PDB entry 5ZSB | X-ray diffraction, 2.70 A resolution | chains B and A of the 4 polymer chains in the assembly

[Chain B (and A)]
Protein: Toll-like receptor 7
From: Macaca mulatta
Notes: chain A of this document is another copy of the same molecule, construct and numbering; everything in this record applies to it too
UniProtKB: B3Y653 (B3Y653_MACMU); numbering as in UniProt (aligned over 27-839)
Sequence (823 residues; row label = number of the first residue in the row):
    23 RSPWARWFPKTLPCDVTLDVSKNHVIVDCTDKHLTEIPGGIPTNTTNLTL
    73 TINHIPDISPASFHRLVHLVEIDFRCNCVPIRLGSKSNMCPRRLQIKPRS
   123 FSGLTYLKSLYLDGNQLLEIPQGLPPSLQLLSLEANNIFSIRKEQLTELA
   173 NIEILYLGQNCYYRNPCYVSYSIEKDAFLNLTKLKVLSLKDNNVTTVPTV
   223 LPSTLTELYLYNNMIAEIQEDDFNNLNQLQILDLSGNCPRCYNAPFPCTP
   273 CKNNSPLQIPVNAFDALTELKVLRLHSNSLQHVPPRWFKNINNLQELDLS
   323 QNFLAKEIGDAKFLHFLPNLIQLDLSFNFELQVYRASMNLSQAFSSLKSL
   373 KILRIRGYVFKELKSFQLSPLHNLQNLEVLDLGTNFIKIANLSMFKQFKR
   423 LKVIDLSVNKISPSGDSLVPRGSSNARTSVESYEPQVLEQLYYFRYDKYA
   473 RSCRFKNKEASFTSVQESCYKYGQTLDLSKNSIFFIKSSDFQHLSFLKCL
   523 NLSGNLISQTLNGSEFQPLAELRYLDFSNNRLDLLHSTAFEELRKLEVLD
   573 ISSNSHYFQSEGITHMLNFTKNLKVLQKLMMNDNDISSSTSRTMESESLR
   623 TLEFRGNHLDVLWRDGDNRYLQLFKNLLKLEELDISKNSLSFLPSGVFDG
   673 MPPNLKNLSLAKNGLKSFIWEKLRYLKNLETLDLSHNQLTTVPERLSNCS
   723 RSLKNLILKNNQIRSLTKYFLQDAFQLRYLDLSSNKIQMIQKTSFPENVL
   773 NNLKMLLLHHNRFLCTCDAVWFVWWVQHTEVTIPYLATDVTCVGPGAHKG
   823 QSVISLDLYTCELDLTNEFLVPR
Unresolved in the structure: 23-26, 436-458, 478-489, 836-845 (chain A: 23-26, 436-458, 477-489, 836-845)
Cystine bridges: C36-C51, C98-C475, C100-C112, C183-C189, C260-C273, C263-C270, C491-C521, C787-C814, C789-C833
Covalent attachments: N-acetylglucosamine (NAG) linked to N69, N215, N361, N413, N523, N534, N590, N679, N720
Construct notes: expression tag (23-26, 840-845); engineered mutation Q167 (Asn in B3Y653), Q389 (Asn in B3Y653), Q488 (Asn in B3Y653), Q799 (Asn in B3Y653)
Ligand contacts:
  - IMDQ (IDQ; 1-[[4-(aminomethyl)phenyl]methyl]-2-butyl-imidazo[4,5-c]quinolin-4-amine), molecule 1: Y264, N265, F349, F351, Q354, V355, Y356, V381, F408
  - IMDQ (IDQ), molecule 2: T532, D555, L557, G584, I585, T586

[Interface between chain B and chain A]
Residue-residue contacts (81):
  R104(B) with D637(A); G638(A)
  S107(B) with K688(A), hydrogen bond
  K108(B) with D637(A), salt bridge; F664(A); S689(A)
  S109(B) with K688(A), hydrogen bond
  Y185(B) with R636(A); G638(A)
  R186(B) with R636(A); D637(A), hydrogen bond (side chain-backbone)
  Y264(B) with T586(A), hydrogen bond
  N265(B) with G584(A), hydrogen bond (side chain-backbone); I585(A); T586(A), hydrogen bond; T612(A), hydrogen bond
  A266(B) with R641(A), hydrogen bond (backbone-side chain)
  P267(B) with D639(A); R641(A)
  F268(B) with D639(A); R641(A)
  P269(B) with D639(A); R641(A)
  V430(B) with S582(A)
  K432(B) with S530(A), hydrogen bond (side chain-backbone); Y579(A)
  Q462(B) with E583(A)
  L463(B) with E583(A)
  Y464(B) with E583(A), hydrogen bond (backbone-side chain)
  Y465(B) with E583(A), hydrogen bond (backbone-side chain)
  F466(B) with E583(A), hydrogen bond (backbone-side chain); G584(A)
  K502(B) with H578(A); Q581(A), hydrogen bond
  N503(B) with R553(A), hydrogen bond (backbone-side chain)
  S504(B) with S530(A)
  F506(B) with F506(A), hydrophobic
  G526(B) with R553(A), hydrogen bond (backbone-side chain)
  N527(B) with R553(A), hydrogen bond (backbone-side chain)
  L528(B) with L528(A); R553(A)
  S530(B) with K432(A); S504(A)
  R553(B) with N503(A), hydrogen bond (side chain-backbone); G526(A), hydrogen bond (side chain-backbone); N527(A), hydrogen bond (side chain-backbone); L528(A)
  H578(B) with K502(A)
  Y579(B) with K432(A)
  Q581(B) with K502(A)
  S582(B) with V430(A)
  E583(B) with Q462(A); L463(A); Y464(A), hydrogen bond (side chain-backbone); Y465(A), hydrogen bond (side chain-backbone); F466(A), hydrogen bond (side chain-backbone)
  G584(B) with N265(A), hydrogen bond (backbone-side chain); F466(A)
  I585(B) with N265(A)
  T586(B) with Y264(A), hydrogen bond; N265(A), hydrogen bond
  T612(B) with N265(A), hydrogen bond
  R636(B) with Y185(A); R186(A)
  D637(B) with R104(A); K108(A), salt bridge; R186(A), hydrogen bond (backbone-side chain)
  G638(B) with R104(A); Y185(A)
  D639(B) with P267(A); P269(A)
  R641(B) with A266(A), hydrogen bond (side chain-backbone); P267(A); F268(A), hydrogen bond (side chain-backbone); P269(A)
  F664(B) with K108(A)
  K688(B) with S107(A), hydrogen bond; S109(A), hydrogen bond
  S689(B) with K108(A); S109(A)
  R784(B) with K821(A)
Also at the interface, not in a pair above, chain B (54 interface residues in all): I103, F349, R378, T406, F408, Q531, T532, Q760
Also at the interface, not in a pair above, chain A (52 interface residues in all): I103, F349, T406, F408, Q531, D555

[Overview]
Chain B and chain A form an interface of 54 and 52 residues respectively, with 31 hydrogen bonds and 2 salt
bridges. Among the polar pairs are K108(B)-D637(A), S107(B)-K688(A) and S109(B)-K688(A). Bound to chain B:
IMDQ.
Both chains are Toll-like receptor 7 (Macaca mulatta). Entry 5ZSB (Crystal structure of monkey TLR7 in complex
with IMDQ and AAUUAA) was determined by X-ray diffraction, deposited together with 5ZSA, 5ZSC, 5ZSD, 5ZSE,
5ZSL, 5ZSM and 5ZSN.
